PDB entry 1W2Z | X-ray diffraction, 2.24 A resolution | chains A and B

Chain A (and B):
Protein: Amine oxidase, copper containing
Source organism: Pisum sativum
Notes: EC 1.4.3.6; fragment: holoenzyme plus xenon, residues 26-674; chain B of this document is another copy of the same molecule, construct and numbering; everything in this record applies to it too
UniProtKB: Q43077 (AMO_PEA); residues 1-649 here correspond to UniProt positions 26-674 (UniProt number = residue number + 25)
Sequence (649 residues; numbered 1 to 649; the number before each row is that of its first residue):
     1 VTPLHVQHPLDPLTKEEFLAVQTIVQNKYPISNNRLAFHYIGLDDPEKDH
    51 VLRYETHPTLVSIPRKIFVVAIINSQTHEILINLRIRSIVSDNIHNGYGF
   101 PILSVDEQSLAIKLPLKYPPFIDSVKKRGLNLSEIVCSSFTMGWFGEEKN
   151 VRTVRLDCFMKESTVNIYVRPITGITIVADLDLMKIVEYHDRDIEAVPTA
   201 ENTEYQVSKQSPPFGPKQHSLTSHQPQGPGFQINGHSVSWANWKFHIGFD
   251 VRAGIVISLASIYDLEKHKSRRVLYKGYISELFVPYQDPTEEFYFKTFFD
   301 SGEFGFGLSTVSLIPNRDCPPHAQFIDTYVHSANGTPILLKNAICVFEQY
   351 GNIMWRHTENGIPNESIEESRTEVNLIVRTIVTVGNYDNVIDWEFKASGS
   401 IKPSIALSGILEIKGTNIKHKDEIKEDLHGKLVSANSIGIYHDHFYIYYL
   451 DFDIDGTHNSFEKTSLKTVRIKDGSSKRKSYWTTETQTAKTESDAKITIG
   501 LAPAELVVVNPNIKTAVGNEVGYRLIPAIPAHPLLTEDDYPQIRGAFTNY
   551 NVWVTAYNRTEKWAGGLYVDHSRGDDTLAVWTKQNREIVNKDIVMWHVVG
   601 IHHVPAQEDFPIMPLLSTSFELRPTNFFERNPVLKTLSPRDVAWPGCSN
Disordered / not traced: 1-5, 648-649
Disulfide bonds: Cys137-Cys158, Cys319-Cys345
Covalently attached groups: N-acetylglucosamine (NAG) linked to Asn131, Asn558
Modified residues: Tyr387 (5-(2-carboxy-2-aminoethyl)-2-hydroxy-1,4-benzoquinone; TPQ)
Bound ions: Cu ion: His442, His444, His603; Mn2+: Asp451, Phe452, Asp453, Asp592, Ile593
Small-molecule neighbours:
  - xenon (XE), molecule 1: Ile405, Leu407, Tyr446, Ile601, Leu616, Thr618
  - xenon (XE), molecule 2: Phe452, Val508, Tyr523, Arg524, Leu525, Met595, Leu622
UniProt features mapped onto this chain:
  - active site: Asp300 (Proton acceptor), Tyr387 (Schiff-base intermediate with substrate)
  - binding site (substrate): Phe298 to Ser309, Val384 to Asn389
  - binding site (Cu cation): His442, His444, His603
  - binding site (Mn(2+)): Asp451, Phe452, Asp453, Asp592, Ile593
  - modified residue: Tyr387 (2',4',5'-topaquinone)
  - glycosylation (N-linked (GlcNAc...) asparagine): Asn131, Asn364

Chain A / chain B interface:
Pairs across the interface (353):
  Val136(A) with Gly361(B)
  Phe145(A) with Lys477(B); Arg478(B)
  Lys161(A) with Glu365(B), salt bridge
  Val165(A) with Ile362(B); Ile367(B), hydrophobic
  Tyr168(A) with Glu359(B)
  Asn202(A) with Arg630(B), hydrogen bond
  Glu204(A) with Leu634(B)
  Tyr205(A) with Trp355(B); His357(B); Glu359(B); Ile367(B); Glu369(B); Arg371(B), hydrogen bond (backbone-side chain)
  Gln206(A) with Ile367(B); Glu369(B)
  Val207(A) with Glu369(B); Arg371(B); Leu637(B), hydrophobic
  Gln210(A) with Arg371(B), hydrogen bond; Leu634(B), hydrogen bond (side chain-backbone)
  Ser211(A) with Lys635(B)
  Pro213(A) with Leu265(B); Lys635(B)
  Phe214(A) with Lys635(B); Leu637(B), hydrophobic
  Gly215(A) with Lys635(B), hydrogen bond (backbone-backbone); Thr636(B), hydrogen bond (backbone-side chain)
  Pro216(A) with Ala241(B); Asn242(B); Thr636(B)
  Gln218(A) with Thr372(B), hydrogen bond (side chain-backbone); Glu373(B); Val374(B), hydrogen bond (side chain-backbone); Thr636(B); Leu637(B), hydrogen bond (side chain-backbone); Ser638(B); Pro639(B)
  His219(A) with Gln227(B), hydrogen bond (side chain-backbone); Gly228(B), hydrogen bond (side chain-backbone); Pro229(B), hydrogen bond (side chain-backbone); Gly230(B); Tyr350(B), hydrogen bond (backbone-side chain); Val374(B); Pro639(B)
  Ser220(A) with Gln225(B); Pro226(B); Tyr350(B); Pro639(B); Arg640(B)
  Leu221(A) with His224(B); Gln225(B); Tyr350(B), hydrophobic
  Thr222(A) with Ser223(B); His224(B), hydrogen bond (backbone-backbone); Val642(B), hydrogen bond (side chain-backbone); Ala643(B); Trp644(B)
  Ser223(A) with Leu221(B); Thr222(B); Ser223(B)
  His224(A) with Leu221(B); Thr222(B), hydrogen bond (backbone-backbone); Trp644(B)
  Gln225(A) with Ser220(B); Leu221(B)
  Pro226(A) with Ser220(B)
  Gln227(A) with His219(B), hydrogen bond (backbone-side chain)
  Gly228(A) with His219(B), hydrogen bond (backbone-side chain)
  Pro229(A) with His219(B), hydrogen bond (backbone-side chain)
  Gly230(A) with His219(B)
  Ala241(A) with Pro216(B)
  Asn242(A) with Pro216(B)
  Leu265(A) with Pro213(B)
  Tyr286(A) with Arg478(B), hydrogen bond (backbone-side chain)
  Gln287(A) with Arg478(B), hydrogen bond; Tyr481(B); Trp482(B), hydrogen bond (side chain-backbone)
  Pro289(A) with Ile471(B), hydrophobic; Ser476(B), hydrogen bond (backbone-side chain); Tyr481(B), hydrophobic
  Tyr294(A) with Lys477(B); Arg478(B), hydrogen bond (backbone-side chain)
  Val311(A) with Thr358(B)
  Ile314(A) with Arg356(B); Glu368(B); Ser370(B)
  Asn316(A) with Asp641(B)
  Arg317(A) with Ile353(B); Ser370(B), hydrogen bond (side chain-backbone); Thr372(B); Ser638(B), hydrogen bond
  Asp318(A) with Ile353(B); Arg356(B), salt bridge; Ser370(B), hydrogen bond
  Tyr350(A) with His219(B), hydrogen bond (side chain-backbone); Ser220(B); Leu221(B), hydrophobic
  Ile353(A) with Arg317(B); Asp318(B); Val390(B), hydrophobic; Leu615(B)
  Met354(A) with Pro614(B); Leu615(B), hydrogen bond (backbone-backbone)
  Trp355(A) with Tyr205(B); Ser408(B); Ile612(B), hydrophobic; Met613(B); Pro614(B), hydrophobic
  Arg356(A) with Ile314(B); Asp318(B), salt bridge; Ile381(B); Thr383(B); Asp388(B), salt bridge; Ser408(B), hydrogen bond (backbone-side chain); Gly409(B), hydrogen bond (backbone-backbone); Ile612(B)
  His357(A) with Tyr205(B); Thr383(B); Gly385(B); Asn386(B); Asp388(B), salt bridge; Gly409(B); Ile410(B); Ile612(B)
  Thr358(A) with Val311(B); Thr383(B); Asp388(B), hydrogen bond (backbone-side chain)
  Glu359(A) with Tyr168(B); Tyr205(B)
  Gly361(A) with Val136(B)
  Ile362(A) with Lys161(B); Val165(B)
  Glu365(A) with Lys161(B), salt bridge
  Ile367(A) with Val165(B), hydrophobic; Tyr205(B); Gln206(B)
  Glu368(A) with Ile314(B)
  Glu369(A) with Tyr205(B); Gln206(B); Val207(B)
  Ser370(A) with Ile314(B); Arg317(B), hydrogen bond (backbone-side chain); Asp318(B), hydrogen bond
  Arg371(A) with Tyr205(B), hydrogen bond (side chain-backbone); Val207(B); Gln210(B), hydrogen bond
  Thr372(A) with Gln218(B), hydrogen bond (backbone-side chain); Arg317(B)
  Glu373(A) with Gln218(B)
  Val374(A) with Gln218(B), hydrogen bond (backbone-side chain)
  Ile381(A) with Arg356(B)
  Thr383(A) with Thr358(B)
  Gly385(A) with His357(B)
  Asn386(A) with His357(B)
  Asp388(A) with Arg356(B), salt bridge; His357(B), salt bridge; Thr358(B), hydrogen bond (side chain-backbone)
  Ala397(A) with Pro216(B), hydrophobic
  Ser408(A) with Trp355(B); Arg356(B), hydrogen bond (side chain-backbone)
  Gly409(A) with Arg356(B), hydrogen bond (backbone-backbone); His357(B)
  Ile410(A) with His357(B)
  Lys419(A) with Val517(B)
  His420(A) with Ala516(B), hydrogen bond (side chain-backbone); Val517(B); Gly518(B)
  Lys421(A) with Val517(B), hydrogen bond (backbone-backbone); Gly518(B); Asn519(B)
  Asp427(A) with Thr483(B), hydrogen bond
  His429(A) with Tyr481(B)
  Leu432(A) with Val517(B); Asn519(B), hydrogen bond (backbone-side chain)
  Ser434(A) with Val517(B)
  Ala435(A) with Val517(B)
  Tyr441(A) with Trp482(B), hydrophobic; Thr483(B); Thr484(B), hydrogen bond
  His442(A) with Trp482(B)
  Asp443(A) with Trp482(B), hydrogen bond
  Leu466(A) with Leu534(B), hydrophobic; His602(B)
  Thr468(A) with Leu534(B), hydrogen bond (side chain-backbone)
  Arg470(A) with Thr536(B); Asp538(B), salt bridge
  Ile471(A) with Pro289(B), hydrophobic
  Ser476(A) with Pro289(B), hydrogen bond (side chain-backbone)
  Lys477(A) with Phe145(B); Glu147(B), salt bridge; Tyr294(B); Tyr540(B)
  Arg478(A) with Phe145(B); Tyr286(B), hydrogen bond (side chain-backbone); Gln287(B), hydrogen bond; Tyr294(B), hydrogen bond (side chain-backbone); Leu535(B); Asp539(B), salt bridge; Pro541(B)
  Lys479(A) with Asp538(B); Asp539(B), hydrogen bond (backbone-side chain); Tyr540(B), hydrogen bond
  Ser480(A) with Leu535(B); Thr536(B), hydrogen bond (side chain-backbone); Asp539(B), hydrogen bond
  Tyr481(A) with Gln287(B); Pro289(B), hydrophobic; His429(B)
  Trp482(A) with Gln287(B), hydrogen bond (backbone-side chain); Tyr441(B), hydrophobic; His442(B); Asp443(B), hydrogen bond; Leu534(B); His603(B); Val604(B), hydrophobic
  Thr483(A) with Asp427(B), hydrogen bond; Tyr441(B)
  Thr484(A) with Tyr441(B), hydrogen bond
  Ile499(A) with Ile529(B), hydrophobic
  Pro503(A) with Leu534(B), hydrophobic
  Glu505(A) with Val604(B)
  Thr515(A) with Gln607(B), hydrogen bond
  Ala516(A) with His420(B), hydrogen bond (backbone-side chain)
  Val517(A) with Lys419(B); His420(B); Lys421(B), hydrogen bond (backbone-backbone); Leu432(B); Ser434(B); Ala435(B); Gln607(B)
  Gly518(A) with His420(B); Lys421(B)
  Asn519(A) with Lys421(B); Leu432(B), hydrogen bond (side chain-backbone); Gln607(B), hydrogen bond
  Ile526(A) with Leu616(B), hydrophobic
  Pro527(A) with Ile529(B)
  Ala528(A) with Ile529(B)
  Ile529(A) with Ile499(B), hydrophobic; Pro527(B); Ala528(B); Ile529(B); Pro530(B)
  Pro530(A) with Ile529(B)
  Leu534(A) with Leu466(B), hydrophobic; Thr468(B), hydrogen bond (backbone-side chain); Trp482(B); Pro503(B), hydrophobic
  Leu535(A) with Arg478(B); Ser480(B)
  Thr536(A) with Arg470(B); Ser480(B), hydrogen bond (backbone-side chain)
  Asp538(A) with Arg470(B), salt bridge; Lys479(B)
  Asp539(A) with Arg478(B), salt bridge; Lys479(B), hydrogen bond (side chain-backbone); Ser480(B), hydrogen bond
  Tyr540(A) with Lys477(B); Lys479(B), hydrogen bond
  Pro541(A) with Arg478(B)
  His602(A) with Leu466(B); Trp482(B)
  His603(A) with Trp482(B)
  Val604(A) with Trp482(B), hydrophobic; Glu505(B)
  Ala606(A) with Asn626(B)
  Gln607(A) with Thr515(B), hydrogen bond; Val517(B); Asn519(B), hydrogen bond; Asn626(B), hydrogen bond (backbone-side chain); Phe628(B); Glu629(B), hydrogen bond (side chain-backbone); Arg630(B); Asn631(B)
  Glu608(A) with Pro624(B); Thr625(B), hydrogen bond (side chain-backbone); Asn626(B), hydrogen bond (side chain-backbone); Phe627(B), hydrogen bond (side chain-backbone); Phe628(B), hydrogen bond (side chain-backbone); Asn631(B); Pro632(B)
  Phe610(A) with Arg630(B); Asn631(B), hydrogen bond (backbone-backbone)
  Pro611(A) with Leu634(B)
  Ile612(A) with Trp355(B), hydrophobic; Arg356(B); His357(B); Asn631(B), hydrogen bond (backbone-side chain); Leu634(B), hydrophobic
  Met613(A) with Trp355(B)
  Pro614(A) with Met354(B); Trp355(B), hydrophobic; Arg623(B), hydrogen bond (backbone-side chain); Asn631(B)
  Leu615(A) with Ile353(B); Met354(B), hydrogen bond (backbone-backbone); Arg623(B), hydrogen bond (backbone-side chain)
  Leu616(A) with Ile526(B), hydrophobic; Arg623(B)
  Arg623(A) with Pro614(B), hydrogen bond (side chain-backbone); Leu615(B), hydrogen bond (side chain-backbone); Leu616(B)
  Pro624(A) with Glu608(B)
  Thr625(A) with Glu608(B), hydrogen bond (backbone-side chain)
  Asn626(A) with Ala606(B); Gln607(B), hydrogen bond (side chain-backbone); Glu608(B), hydrogen bond (backbone-side chain)
  Phe627(A) with Glu608(B), hydrogen bond (backbone-side chain)
  Phe628(A) with Gln607(B); Glu608(B), hydrogen bond (backbone-side chain)
  Glu629(A) with Gln607(B), hydrogen bond (backbone-side chain)
  Arg630(A) with Asn202(B); Gln607(B); Phe610(B)
  Asn631(A) with Gln607(B); Glu608(B), hydrogen bond (backbone-backbone); Phe610(B), hydrogen bond (backbone-backbone); Ile612(B), hydrogen bond (side chain-backbone); Pro614(B)
  Leu634(A) with Glu204(B); Gln210(B), hydrogen bond (backbone-side chain); Pro611(B); Ile612(B), hydrophobic
  Lys635(A) with Asn202(B), hydrogen bond; Ser211(B); Pro213(B); Phe214(B); Gly215(B), hydrogen bond (backbone-backbone)
  Thr636(A) with Gly215(B), hydrogen bond (side chain-backbone); Pro216(B); Gln218(B)
  Leu637(A) with Val207(B), hydrophobic; Gln218(B), hydrogen bond (backbone-side chain)
  Ser638(A) with Gln218(B); Arg317(B), hydrogen bond
  Pro639(A) with Gln218(B); His219(B)
  Arg640(A) with Ser220(B), hydrogen bond (backbone-side chain)
  Asp641(A) with Asn316(B)
  Val642(A) with Ser220(B); Thr222(B), hydrogen bond (backbone-side chain)
  Ala643(A) with Thr222(B)
  Trp644(A) with Thr222(B), hydrogen bond (backbone-side chain); Ser223(B); His224(B); Pro645(B)
  Pro645(A) with Thr222(B); Trp644(B), hydrogen bond (backbone-side chain); Gly646(B)
  Gly646(A) with Thr222(B)
  Cys647(A) with Cys647(B), disulfide
Interface residues without a listed pair, chain A (165 interface residues in all): Ile112, Cys137, Ile167, Thr297, Ser312, Asn360, Pro363, Arg379, Val390, Ser398, Lys431, Val433, Lys514, Arg524, Glu621, Pro632
Interface residues without a listed pair, chain B (165 interface residues in all): Ile112, Ile167, Asp288, Thr297, Ser312, Asn360, Pro363, Arg379, Ala397, Asp422, Lys431, Val433, Arg524, Glu621
Cross-chain cystine bridges: Cys647(A)-Cys647(B)

Overview:
Chain A and chain B each contribute 165 residues to their interface; the contacts include 1 disulfide bond,
104 hydrogen bonds and 13 salt bridges. Polar contacts include Lys161(A)-Glu365(B), Asp318(A)-Arg356(B) and
Arg356(A)-Asp388(B). Ligands of chain A: xenon. Covalently linked N-acetylglucosamine: at Asn131(A) and
Asn558(A).
Both chains are Amine oxidase, copper containing (Pisum sativum). Entry 1W2Z (PSAO and Xenon) was determined
by X-ray diffraction, deposited together with 1RJO and 1RKY.
